Entry 3ZI6 (X-ray diffraction, 2.00 A resolution); this record covers chain A.

# Chain A
Protein: Thermolysin
Source organism: Bacillus thermoproteolyticus
Notes: EC 3.4.24.27
UniProtKB: P00800 (THER_BACTH); residues 1-316 here correspond to UniProt positions 233-548 (UniProt number = residue number + 232)
Sequence (316 residues; numbered 1 to 316; the number before each row is that of its first residue):
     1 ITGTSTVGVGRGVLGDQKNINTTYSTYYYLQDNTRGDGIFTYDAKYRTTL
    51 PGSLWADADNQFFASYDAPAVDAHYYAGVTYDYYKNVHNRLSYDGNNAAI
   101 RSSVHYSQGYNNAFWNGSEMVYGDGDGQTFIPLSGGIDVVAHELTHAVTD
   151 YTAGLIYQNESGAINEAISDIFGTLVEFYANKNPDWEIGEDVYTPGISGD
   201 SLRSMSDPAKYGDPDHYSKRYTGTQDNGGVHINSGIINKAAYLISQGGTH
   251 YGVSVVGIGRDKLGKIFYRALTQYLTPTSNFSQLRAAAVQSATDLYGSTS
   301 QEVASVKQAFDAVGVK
Differences from the reference sequence: conflict Asp-37 (Asn269 in P00800), Glu-119 (Gln351 in P00800)
UniProt features mapped onto this chain:
  - active site: Glu-143, His-231 (Proton donor)
  - binding site (Ca(2+)): Asp-57, Asp-59, Gln-61, Asp-138, Glu-177, Asn-183, Asp-185, Glu-187, Glu-190, Tyr-193, Thr-194, Ile-197, Asp-200
  - binding site (Zn(2+)): His-142, His-146, Glu-166
Ion coordination: Ca2+ site 1: Asp-57, Asp-59, Gln-61; Ca2+ site 2: Asp-138, Glu-177, Asp-185, Glu-187, Glu-190; Zn2+: His-146, Glu-166; Ca2+ site 3: Glu-177, Asn-183, Asp-185, Glu-190; Ca2+ site 4: Tyr-193, Thr-194, Ile-197, Asp-200
Ligand contacts: lysine / valine: Asn-111, Asn-112, Ala-113, Phe-130, Leu-133, Val-139, His-142, Glu-143, Glu-166, Ile-188, Leu-202, Arg-203, His-231

# Overview
Ligands of chain A: lysine / valine. The Ca2+ site 1 is built by Asp-57, Asp-59 and Gln-61. The Ca2+ site 2 is
built by Asp-138, Glu-177, Asp-185, Glu-187 and Glu-190. From UniProt: active-site residues Glu-143 and
His-231, 13 Ca2+-binding residues and 3 Zn2+-binding residues.
Chain A is Thermolysin (Bacillus thermoproteolyticus); the structure, Structure of thermolysin solved by SAD
from data collected by Direct Data Collection (DDC) using the ..., was determined by X-ray diffraction (same
publication as 3ZI7).
